2WK0 - chain A; structure by X-ray diffraction, 1.65 A resolution.

== Chain A ==
Molecule: Beta-lactamase
Source organism: Bacillus licheniformis
Notes: EC 3.5.2.6
UniProtKB: P94458 (P94458_BACLI); the author numbering skips numbers that UniProt does not, so the offset changes along the chain: 26-57 = UniProt 1-32; 59-83 = UniProt 33-57; 86-238 = UniProt 58-210; 240-252 = UniProt 211-223; 1 more segments
Chain sequence (265 residues; row label = number of the first residue in the row; note: 5 numbers in that range are skipped by the numbering (no residue carries them; nothing is unmodelled there)):
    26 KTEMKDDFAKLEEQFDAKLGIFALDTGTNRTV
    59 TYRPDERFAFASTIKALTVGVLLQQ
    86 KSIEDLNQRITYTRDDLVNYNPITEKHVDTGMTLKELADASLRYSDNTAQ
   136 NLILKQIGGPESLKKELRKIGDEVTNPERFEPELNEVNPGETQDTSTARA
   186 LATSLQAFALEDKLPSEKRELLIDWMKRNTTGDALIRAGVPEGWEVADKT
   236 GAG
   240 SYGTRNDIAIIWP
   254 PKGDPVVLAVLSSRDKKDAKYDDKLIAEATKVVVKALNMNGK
Disordered / not traced: 26-30, 292-295
Covalently attached groups: compound BIY linked to Ser-70
Residues lining bound ligands: BIY ((3S)-2,2-dimethyl-3,4-dihydro-2H-1,4-thiazine-3,6-dicarboxylic acid): Ala-69, Lys-73, Asn-104, Tyr-105, Ser-130, Asn-132, Glu-166, Pro-167, Asn-170, Gly-236, Ala-237
From the paper describing this entry:
  - binding site for chloride ion: Ser-70, Ser-130, Lys-234, Thr-235
  - binding site for BIY: Ser-70, Asn-104, Asn-132, Glu-166, Asn-170, Ala-237
  - catalytic residues: Ser-70, Ala-237

== Overview ==
Compound BIY is covalently linked to Ser-70. From the paper: catalytic residues Ser-70 and Ala-237; a binding
site for BIY at Ser-70, Asn-104 and Asn-132 among others.
Chain A is Beta-lactamase (Bacillus licheniformis); the structure, Crystal structure of the class A
beta-lactamase BS3 inhibited by 6- beta-iodopenicillanate, was determined by X-ray diffraction (same
publication as 2WKE).
